4WWU - chains C and K of the 6 polymer chains in the assembly; structure by X-ray diffraction, 3.30 A resolution.

[Chain C]
Protein: mRNA transport regulator MTR2
Source organism: Saccharomyces cerevisiae
Reference sequence: P34232 (MTR2_YEAST); residues 1-184 here = UniProt positions 1-184
Amino-acid sequence (184 residues; numbered 1 to 184; the number before each row is that of its first residue):
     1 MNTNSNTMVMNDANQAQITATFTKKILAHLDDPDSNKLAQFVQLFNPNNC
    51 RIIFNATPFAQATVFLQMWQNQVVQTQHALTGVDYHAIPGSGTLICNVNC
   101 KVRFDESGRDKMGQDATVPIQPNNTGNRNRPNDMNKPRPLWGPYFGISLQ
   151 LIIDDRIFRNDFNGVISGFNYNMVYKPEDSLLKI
Disordered / not traced: 1-7, 122-133
Ion coordination: Zn2+: Lys25, His29

[Chain K]
Protein: mRNA export factor MEX67
Source organism: Saccharomyces cerevisiae
Notes: fragment: RRM domain
Reference sequence: Q99257 (MEX67_YEAST); numbering as in UniProt (aligned over 1-487)
Amino-acid sequence (488 residues; each row starts with the number of its first residue; numbering starts at 0):
     0 SMSGFHNVGNINMMAQQQMQQNRIKISVRNWQNATMNDLINFISRNARVA
    50 VYDAHVEGPLVIGYVNSKAEAESLMKWNGVRFAGSNLKFELLDDNGASAG
   100 TSDTISFLRGVLLKRYDPQTKLLNLGALHSDPELIQKGVFSSISTQSKMF
   150 PAMMKLASTEKSLIVESVNLADNQLKDISAISTLAQTFPNLKNLCLANNQ
   200 IFRFRSLEVWKNKFKDLRELLMTNNPITTDKLYRTEMLRLFPKLVVLDNV
   250 IVRDEQKLQTVYSLPMKIQQFFFENDALGQSSTDFATNFLNLWDNNREQL
   300 LNLYSPQSQFSVSVDSTIPPSTVTDSDQTPAFGYYMSSSRNISKVSSEKS
   350 IQQRLSIGQESINSIFKTLPKTKHHLQEQPNEYSMETISYPQINGFVITL
   400 HGFFEETGKPELESNKKTGKNNYQKNRRYNHGYNSTSNNKLSKKSFDRTW
   450 VIVPMNNSVIIASDLLTVRAYSTGAWKTASIAIAQPPQ
Disordered / not traced: 0-100, 139-142, 413-427, 478-487
Sequence notes: expression tag (0); conflict Asp93 (Asn in Q99257)
Ion coordination: Zn2+ site 1: His128 (shared with 2 residues of chain E); Zn2+ site 2 near Cys194 (its only coordinating residue here); Zn2+ site 3: His374, Glu404 (shared with 2 residues of chain B); Zn2+ site 4: His430 (shared with 1 residue of chain B)
What the authors report for this chain:
  - mutagenesis - L263D/M265D (Kd 820 nM): decreased binding to A15 RNA
  - mutagenesis - L263A/M265A, L263D/M265D, L263Y/M265Y: unchanged binding to mRNA transport regulator MTR2 (chain C)

[Chain C / chain K interface]
Residue-residue contacts (13):
  Asn14(C) with Gln268(K), hydrogen bond
  Gln17(C) with Lys266(K)
  Ile18(C) with Gln268(K)
  Thr21(C) with Pro264(K); Met265(K)
  Lys24(C) with Pro264(K)
  Leu80(C) with Gln255(K), hydrogen bond (backbone-side chain)
  Thr81(C) with Gln255(K)
  Arg159(C) with Glu273(K); Asp275(K), salt bridge
  Asn160(C) with Phe271(K); Phe272(K); Glu273(K)
Also at the interface, not in a pair above, chain C (11 interface residues in all): Ala79, Lys101

[Summary]
11 residues of chain C and 9 residues of chain K are in contact, with 2 hydrogen bonds and 1 salt bridge.
Among the polar pairs are Arg159(C)-Asp275(K), Asn14(C)-Gln268(K) and Leu80(C)-Gln255(K). From the paper:
L263D/M265D of chain K reduce binding to A15 RNA; L263A/M265A, L263D/M265D and L263Y/M265Y of chain K leave
binding to mRNA transport regulator MTR2 (chain C) unchanged.
Chain C is mRNA transport regulator MTR2 and chain K is mRNA export factor MEX67, both from Saccharomyces
cerevisiae; the structure, Structure of Mex67:Mtr2, was determined by X-ray diffraction.
